9B54 - chains B and S of the 5 polymer chains in the assembly; structure by electron microscopy, 2.86 A resolution.

== Chain B ==
Protein: Guanine nucleotide-binding protein G(I)/G(S)/G(T) subunit beta-1
Source organism: Homo sapiens
UniProtKB: P62873 (GBB1_HUMAN); residues 2-340 here = UniProt positions 2-340
Chain sequence (344 residues; numbered -3 to 340; the number before each row is that of its first residue; numbers below 1 keep their minus sign (Pro-3 is residue -3)):
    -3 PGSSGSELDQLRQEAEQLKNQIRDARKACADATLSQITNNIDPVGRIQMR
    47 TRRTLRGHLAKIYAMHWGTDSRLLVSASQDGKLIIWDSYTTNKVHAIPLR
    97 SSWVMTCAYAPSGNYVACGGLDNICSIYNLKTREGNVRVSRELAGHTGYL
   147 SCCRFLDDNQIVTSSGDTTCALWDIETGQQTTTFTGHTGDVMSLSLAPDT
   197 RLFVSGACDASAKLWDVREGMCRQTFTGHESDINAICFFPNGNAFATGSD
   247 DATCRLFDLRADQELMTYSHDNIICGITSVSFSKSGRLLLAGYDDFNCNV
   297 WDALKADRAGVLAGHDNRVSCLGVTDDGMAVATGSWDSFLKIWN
Not modelled in the structure: -3 to 2
Sequence notes: expression tag (-3 to 1)
Curated features (UniProtKB/Swiss-Prot):
  - modified residue: Ser2 (N-acetylserine), His266 (Phosphohistidine)
  - natural variant: Leu30 (L30F: In MRD42; uncertain significance), Arg52 (R52G: In MRD42), Gly64 (G64V: In MRD42), Asp76 (D76E: In MRD42; D76G: In MRD42), Gly77 (G77S: In MRD42), Lys78 (K78R: In MRD42), Ile80 (I80N: In MRD42; I80T: In MRD42), His91 (H91R: In MRD42; uncertain significance), Ala92 (A92T: In MRD42), Pro94 (P94S: In MRD42), Leu95 (L95P: In MRD42), Arg96 (R96L: In MRD42), 5 further natural variant entries in UniProt

== Chain S ==
Protein: scFv16
Source organism: Mus musculus
Notes: antibody fragment or engineered binder
Chain sequence (259 residues; numbered 1 to 247 plus 14 insertion-coded residues; 2 numbers in that range are skipped by the numbering (no residue carries them; nothing is unmodelled there); the number before each row is that of its first residue; a row labelled like 121A-121N holds insertion residues (121A, then the next letters in order)):
     1 DVQLVESGGGLVQPGGSRKLSCSASGFAFSSFGMHWVRQAPEKGLEWVAY
    51 ISSGSGTIYYADTVKGRFTISRDDPKNTLFLQMTSLRSEDTAMYYCVRSI
   101 YYYGSSPFDFWGQGTTLTVSS
121A-121N GGGGSGGGGSGGGG
   124 SDIVMTQATSSVPVTPGESVSISCRSSKSLLHSNGNTYLYWFLQRPGQSP
   174 QLLIYRMSNLASGVPDRFSGSGSGTAFTLTISRLEAEDVGVYYCMQHLEY
   224 PLTFGAGTKLELKAAAHHHHHHHH
Not modelled in the structure: 1, 121A-121N, 236-247
Disulfide bonds: Cys147-Cys217

== Interface between chain B and chain S ==
Pairs across the interface (10):
  Arg68(B) - Tyr103(S)
  Asp83(B) - Tyr103(S)
  Val90(B) - Tyr102(S)  hydrophobic
  Arg129(B) - Val2(S)
  Arg129(B) - Arg98(S)
  Arg129(B) - Phe110(S)
  Glu130(B) - Gly26(S)
  Glu130(B) - Phe27(S)
  Glu130(B) - Ala28(S)  hydrogen bond (backbone-backbone)
  Glu130(B) - Phe32(S)
Also at the interface, not in a pair above, chain B (8 interface residues in all): Leu69, His91, Gly131

== Overview ==
The interface between chain B and chain S involves 8 residues on one side and 9 on the other; the contacts
include 1 hydrogen bond. Its one hydrogen bond, Glu130(B)-Ala28(S), is backbone to backbone.
Chain B is Guanine nucleotide-binding protein G(I)/G(S)/G(T) subunit beta-1 (Homo sapiens) and chain S is
scFv16 (Mus musculus); the structure, Biased agonist bound CB1-Gi structure, was determined by electron
microscopy, deposited together with 9B65.
